Entry 4QWE (X-ray diffraction, 2.20 A resolution); this record covers chains A and D of the 3 polymer chains in the assembly.

Chain A:
Protein: DNA polymerase IV
From: Sulfolobus solfataricus
Notes: EC 2.7.7.7
UniProtKB: Q97W02 (DPO4_SULSO); numbering as in UniProt (aligned over 1-341)
Sequence (349 residues; numbered 1 to 349; the number before each row is that of its first residue):
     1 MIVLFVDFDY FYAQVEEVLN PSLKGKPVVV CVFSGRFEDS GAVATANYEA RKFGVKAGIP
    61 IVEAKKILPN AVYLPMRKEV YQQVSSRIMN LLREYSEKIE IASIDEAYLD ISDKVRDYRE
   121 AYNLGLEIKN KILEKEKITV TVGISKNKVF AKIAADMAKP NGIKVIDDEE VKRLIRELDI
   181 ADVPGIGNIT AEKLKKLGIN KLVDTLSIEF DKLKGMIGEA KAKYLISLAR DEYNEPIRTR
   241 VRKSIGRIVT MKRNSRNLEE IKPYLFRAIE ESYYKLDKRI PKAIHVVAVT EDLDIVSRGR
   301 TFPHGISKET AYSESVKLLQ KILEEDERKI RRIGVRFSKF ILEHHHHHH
Disordered / not traced: 342-349
Construct notes: expression tag (342-349)
Bound ions: Ca2+ site 1: Asp7, Glu106 (together with FTD); Ca2+ site 2: Asp7, Phe8, Asp105 (together with FTD); Ca2+ site 3: Ala181, Ile186
Ligand contacts: FTD ([(2R,5S)-5-(4-amino-5-fluoro-2-oxo-3,6-dihydropyrimidin-1(2H)-yl)-1,3-oxathiolan-2-yl]methyl trihydrogen diphosphate): Asp7, Phe8, Asp9, Tyr10, Phe11, Tyr12, Ala44, Thr45, Ala46, Arg51, Ala57, Gly58, Ile104, Asp105, Lys159
Curated features (UniProtKB/Swiss-Prot):
  - active site: Glu106
  - binding site (Mg(2+)): Asp7, Asp105
  - site: Tyr12 (Substrate discrimination)
  - mutagenesis: Asp105 to Glu106 (Loss of function)

Chain D:
Molecule: 16-nt DNA strand
Sequence (16 nucleotides; numbered 3 to 18; the number before each row is that of its first residue):
     3 CAGGAGTCCT GTAGCC

Chain A / chain D interface:
Pairs across the interface - 39 pairs, chain A then chain D:
  Val32(A) - DG5(D)  base contact
  Val32(A) - DG6(D)  sugar contact
  Ser34(A) - DG5(D)  sugar contact
  Phe37(A) - DA4(D)  phosphate contact
  Ser40(A) - DA4(D)  phosphate contact
  Gly41(A) - DA4(D)  hydrogen bond to the phosphate
  Gly41(A) - DG5(D)  sugar contact
  Ala42(A) - DG5(D)  base contact
  Ala44(A) - DG5(D)  base contact
  Gly58(A) - DG5(D)  base contact
  Pro60(A) - DC3(D)  base contact
  Gly218(A) - DT12(D)  phosphate contact
  Glu219(A) - DT12(D)  hydrogen bond to the phosphate
  Ala220(A) - DC11(D)  phosphate contact
  Ala220(A) - DT12(D)  hydrogen bond to the phosphate
  Arg238(A) - DC10(D)  salt bridge to the phosphate
  Arg242(A) - DG8(D)  salt bridge to the phosphate
  Arg242(A) - DT9(D)  phosphate contact
  Lys243(A) - DT9(D)  hydrogen bond to the phosphate
  Lys243(A) - DC10(D)  salt bridge to the phosphate
  Ser244(A) - DG8(D)  sugar contact
  Ser244(A) - DT9(D)  hydrogen bond to the phosphate
  Ile245(A) - DG8(D)  phosphate contact
  Gly246(A) - DG8(D)  hydrogen bond to the phosphate
  Arg247(A) - DG6(D)  phosphate contact
  Arg247(A) - DA7(D)  salt bridge to the phosphate
  Ile248(A) - DG6(D)  phosphate contact
  Ile248(A) - DA7(D)  hydrogen bond to the phosphate
  Val249(A) - DG6(D)  phosphate contact
  Thr250(A) - DG5(D)  phosphate contact
  Thr250(A) - DG6(D)  hydrogen bond to the phosphate
  Lys275(A) - DA7(D)  salt bridge to the phosphate
  Leu293(A) - DA4(D)  base contact
  Arg331(A) - DA4(D)  sugar contact
  Arg331(A) - DG5(D)  salt bridge to the phosphate
  Arg332(A) - DG5(D)  salt bridge to the phosphate
  Arg332(A) - DG6(D)  salt bridge to the phosphate
  Arg336(A) - DA7(D)  sugar contact
  Arg336(A) - DG8(D)  salt bridge to the phosphate
Interface residues without a listed pair, chain A (35 interface residues in all): Asp39, Val43, Val62, Glu63, Met76, Lys221, Arg240, Val241

In short:
The interface between chain A and chain D involves 35 residues on one side and 10 on the other, with 8
hydrogen bonds and 9 salt bridges. Polar pairs include Gly41(A)-DA4(D), Glu219(A)-DT12(D) and
Ala220(A)-DT12(D). Bound to chain A: compound FTD.
Chain A is DNA polymerase IV (Sulfolobus solfataricus) and chain D is a 16-nt DNA strand; the structure,
TERNARY CRYSTAL STRUCTURES of A Y-FAMILY DNA POLYMERASE DPO4 FROM SULFOLOBUS SOLFATARICUS IN COMPLEX WITH DNA
..., was determined by X-ray diffraction, deposited together with 4QW8, 4QW9, 4QWA, 4QWB, 4QWC and 4QWD.
